Entry 6NZ7 (X-ray diffraction, 2.95 A resolution); this record covers chains A and B of the 4 polymer chains in the assembly.

Chain A:
Name: Hemagglutinin HA1 chain
Source organism: Influenza A virus (strain A/Hong Kong/1/1968 H3N2)
UniProtKB: Q91MA7 (HEMA_I68A4); residues 8-326 here correspond to UniProt positions 24-342 (UniProt number = residue number + 16)
Amino-acid sequence (319 residues; numbered 8 to 326; the number before each row is that of its first residue):
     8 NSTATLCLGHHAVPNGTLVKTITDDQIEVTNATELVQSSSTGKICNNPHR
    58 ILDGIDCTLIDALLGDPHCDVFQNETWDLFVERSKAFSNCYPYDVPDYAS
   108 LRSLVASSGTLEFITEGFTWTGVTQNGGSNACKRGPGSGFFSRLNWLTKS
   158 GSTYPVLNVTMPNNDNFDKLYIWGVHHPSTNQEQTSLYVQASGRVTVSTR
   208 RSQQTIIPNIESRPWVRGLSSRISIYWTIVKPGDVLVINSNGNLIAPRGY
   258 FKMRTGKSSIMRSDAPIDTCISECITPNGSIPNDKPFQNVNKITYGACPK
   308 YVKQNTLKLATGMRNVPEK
Construct notes: conflict Glu218 (Gly234 in Q91MA7)
Swiss-Prot annotation at these positions:
  - glycosylation (N-linked (GlcNAc...) asparagine): Asn8, Asn22, Asn38, Asn81, Asn165, Asn285
Disulfides: Cys52-Cys277, Cys64-Cys76, Cys97-Cys139, Cys281-Cys305
Covalent attachments: N-acetylglucosamine (NAG) linked to Asn38, Asn81, Asn165, Asn285

Chain B:
Name: Hemagglutinin HA2 chain
Source organism: Influenza A virus (strain A/Hong Kong/1/1968 H3N2)
UniProtKB: Q91MA7 (HEMA_I68A4); residues 4-176 here correspond to UniProt positions 349-521 (UniProt number = residue number + 345)
Amino-acid sequence (173 residues; each row starts with the number of its first residue):
     4 GAIAGFIENGWEGMIDGWYGFRHQNSEGTGQAADLKSTQAAIDQINGKLN
    54 RVIEKTNEKFHQIEKEFSEVEGRIQDLEKYVEDTKIDLWSYNAELLVALE
   104 NQHTIDLTDSEMNKLFEKTRRQLRENAEDMGNGCFKIYHKCDNACIESIR
   154 NGTYDHDVYRDEALNNRFQIKGV
Disordered / not traced: 75-79, 174-176
Swiss-Prot annotation at these positions:
  - glycosylation: Asn154 (N-linked (GlcNAc...) asparagine)
Disulfides: Cys144-Cys148
Covalent attachments: N-acetylglucosamine (NAG) linked to Asn154

Chain A / chain B interface:
Residue-residue contacts - 111 pairs, chain A then chain B:
  Asn8(A) - Lys143(B)
  Ser9(A) - His142(B)
  Ser9(A) - Lys143(B)  hydrogen bond (backbone-backbone)
  Ser9(A) - Asn169(B)
  Thr10(A) - Lys139(B)
  Thr10(A) - Ile140(B)
  Thr10(A) - Tyr141(B)
  Thr10(A) - His142(B)
  Ala11(A) - Gln27(B)
  Ala11(A) - Asn28(B)
  Ala11(A) - Phe138(B)
  Ala11(A) - Lys139(B)
  Ala11(A) - Ile140(B)  hydrogen bond (backbone-backbone)
  Thr12(A) - Ile6(B)
  Thr12(A) - His26(B)
  Thr12(A) - Gln27(B)  hydrogen bond (backbone-backbone)
  Thr12(A) - Met133(B)
  Thr12(A) - Cys137(B)
  Thr12(A) - Phe138(B)
  Leu13(A) - Phe24(B)  hydrophobic
  Leu13(A) - Arg25(B)
  Leu13(A) - Cys137(B)
  Leu13(A) - Phe138(B)  hydrogen bond (backbone-backbone)
  Leu13(A) - Ile140(B)  hydrophobic
  Leu13(A) - Ile152(B)  hydrophobic
  Cys14(A) - Ile6(B)  hydrophobic
  Cys14(A) - Ala7(B)
  Cys14(A) - Trp14(B)
  Cys14(A) - Gly23(B)
  Cys14(A) - Phe24(B)
  Cys14(A) - Arg25(B)  hydrogen bond (backbone-backbone)
  Cys14(A) - Gly136(B)
  Cys14(A) - Cys137(B)  disulfide
  Leu15(A) - Gly8(B)
  Leu15(A) - Phe9(B)  hydrogen bond (backbone-backbone)
  Leu15(A) - Trp14(B)
  Leu15(A) - Gly23(B)
  Leu15(A) - Phe24(B)  hydrophobic
  Leu15(A) - Leu118(B)  hydrophobic
  Leu15(A) - Gly136(B)  hydrogen bond (backbone-backbone)
  Gly16(A) - Phe9(B)
  Gly16(A) - Trp14(B)
  Gly16(A) - Tyr22(B)
  Gly16(A) - Gly23(B)  hydrogen bond (backbone-backbone)
  Gly16(A) - Met115(B)
  His17(A) - Phe9(B)
  His17(A) - Asn12(B)
  His17(A) - Gly13(B)
  His17(A) - Trp14(B)  hydrogen bond (backbone-backbone)
  His17(A) - Trp21(B)
  His18(A) - Trp14(B)
  His18(A) - Met17(B)  hydrogen bond (side chain-backbone)
  His18(A) - Gly20(B)
  His18(A) - Trp21(B)  hydrogen bond (backbone-backbone)
  Ala19(A) - Trp14(B)  hydrogen bond (backbone-backbone)
  Ala19(A) - Glu15(B)
  Val20(A) - Glu15(B)
  Pro21(A) - Glu15(B)
  Val26(A) - Asn104(B)
  Lys27(A) - Glu97(B)  salt bridge
  Lys27(A) - Ala101(B)
  Lys27(A) - Asn104(B)  hydrogen bond (backbone-side chain)
  Thr28(A) - Ala101(B)
  Thr28(A) - Asn104(B)
  Thr28(A) - Gln105(B)  hydrogen bond
  Thr28(A) - Ile108(B)
  Ile29(A) - Ala101(B)
  Ile29(A) - Leu102(B)  hydrophobic
  Ile29(A) - Gln105(B)  hydrogen bond (backbone-side chain)
  Thr30(A) - Gln105(B)  hydrogen bond
  Ile34(A) - Ile108(B)  hydrophobic
  Pro293(A) - Ile56(B)  hydrophobic
  Phe294(A) - Thr59(B)
  Phe294(A) - Trp92(B)  hydrophobic
  Lys299(A) - Glu85(B)
  Lys299(A) - Ile89(B)
  Lys307(A) - Asn60(B)  hydrogen bond
  Lys307(A) - Phe63(B)
  Tyr308(A) - Ile89(B)  hydrophobic
  Tyr308(A) - Trp92(B)  hydrogen bond (backbone-side chain)
  Val309(A) - Trp92(B)
  Val309(A) - Ser93(B)
  Lys310(A) - Ile89(B)
  Lys310(A) - Asp90(B)  salt bridge
  Lys310(A) - Ser93(B)  hydrogen bond (backbone-side chain)
  Gln311(A) - Ser93(B)  hydrogen bond (side chain-backbone)
  Gln311(A) - Glu97(B)  hydrogen bond
  Lys315(A) - Val100(B)
  Lys315(A) - Asn104(B)  hydrogen bond (backbone-side chain)
  Leu316(A) - Leu52(B)  hydrophobic
  Leu316(A) - Val55(B)  hydrophobic
  Leu316(A) - Asn104(B)
  Ala317(A) - Asn104(B)  hydrogen bond (backbone-side chain)
  Ala317(A) - Thr107(B)
  Thr318(A) - Trp21(B)
  Gly319(A) - Trp21(B)
  Gly319(A) - Thr107(B)
  Met320(A) - Trp21(B)
  Met320(A) - Tyr22(B)  hydrophobic
  Met320(A) - Thr111(B)
  Arg321(A) - Ile108(B)
  Arg321(A) - Asp112(B)  salt bridge
  Val323(A) - Gly13(B)
  Pro324(A) - Glu15(B)
  Glu325(A) - Asn12(B)
  Glu325(A) - Gly13(B)
  Glu325(A) - Trp14(B)
  Glu325(A) - Glu15(B)  hydrogen bond (side chain-backbone)
  Glu325(A) - Arg25(B)  salt bridge
  Lys326(A) - Glu11(B)  salt bridge
  Lys326(A) - Asn12(B)  hydrogen bond (backbone-side chain)
Other interface residues (no listed pair), chain A (42 interface residues in all): Thr37, Leu42, Leu314
Other interface residues (no listed pair), chain B (64 interface residues in all): Gly16, Ile18, Ser29, Ile48, Ala96, Leu98, Glu103, Phe119, Thr122, Cys144, Ile149
Disulfides between the chains: Cys14(A)-Cys137(B)

In short:
42 residues of chain A face 64 of chain B across their interface; the contacts include 1 disulfide bond, 25
hydrogen bonds and 5 salt bridges. Polar pairs include Lys27(A)-Glu97(B), Lys310(A)-Asp90(B) and
Arg321(A)-Asp112(B). Covalently linked N-acetylglucosamine: at Asn38(A), Asn81(A), Asn165(A) and Asn285(A).
Here chain A is Hemagglutinin HA1 chain and chain B is Hemagglutinin HA2 chain, both from Influenza A virus
(strain A/Hong Kong/1/1968 H3N2). Entry 6NZ7 (Crystal structure of broadly neutralizing Influenza A antibody
429 B01 in complex with Hemagglutinin Hong Kong ...) was determined by X-ray diffraction.
